Entry 6RRQ (X-ray diffraction, 2.70 A resolution); this record covers chains A and B.

# Chain A (and B)
Molecule: PvdP
Source organism: Pseudomonas aeruginosa PAO1
Notes: fragment: PvdP; chain B of this document is another copy of the same molecule, construct and numbering; everything in this record applies to it too
UniProt: Q9I188 (Q9I188_PSEAE); residues 1-544 here = UniProt positions 1-544
Chain sequence (544 residues; each row starts with the number of its first residue):
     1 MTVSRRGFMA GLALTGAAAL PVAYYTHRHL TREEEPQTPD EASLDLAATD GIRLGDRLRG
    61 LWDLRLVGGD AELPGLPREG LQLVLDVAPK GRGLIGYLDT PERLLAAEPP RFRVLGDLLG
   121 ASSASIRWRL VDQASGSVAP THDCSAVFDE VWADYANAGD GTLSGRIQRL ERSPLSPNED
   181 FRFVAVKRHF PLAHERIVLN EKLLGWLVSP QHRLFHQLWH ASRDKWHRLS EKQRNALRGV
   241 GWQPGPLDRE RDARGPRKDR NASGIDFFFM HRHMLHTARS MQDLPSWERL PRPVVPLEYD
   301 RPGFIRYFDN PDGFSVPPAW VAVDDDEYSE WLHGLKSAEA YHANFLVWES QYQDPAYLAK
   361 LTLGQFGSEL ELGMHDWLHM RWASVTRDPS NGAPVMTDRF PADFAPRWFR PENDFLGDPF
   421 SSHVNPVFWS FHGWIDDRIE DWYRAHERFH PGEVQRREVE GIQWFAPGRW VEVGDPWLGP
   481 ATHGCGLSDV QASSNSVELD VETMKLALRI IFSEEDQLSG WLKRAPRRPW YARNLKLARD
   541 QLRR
Disordered / not traced: 1-35, 151-158, 173-178, 391-395, 487-497, 514-544 (chain B: 1-35, 151-159, 174-178, 391-395, 485-495, 514-544)
Bound ions: Cu ion site 1: His216, His220, His271; Cu ion site 2: His375, His379, His432
What the authors report for this chain:
  - Cu ion coordination: His216, His220, His271, His375, His379, His432

# Interface between chain A and chain B
Pairs across the interface (107):
  Gln37(A) - Pro256(B)
  Thr38(A) - Lys258(B)  hydrogen bond
  Thr38(A) - Asp259(B)  hydrogen bond
  Pro39(A) - Lys258(B)
  Pro39(A) - Leu372(B)
  Asp40(A) - Arg254(B)
  Asp40(A) - Lys258(B)  salt bridge
  Asp40(A) - Leu372(B)
  Glu41(A) - Leu372(B)
  Ala42(A) - Trp348(B)  hydrophobic
  Ala42(A) - Leu372(B)
  Ala42(A) - Trp377(B)
  Ser43(A) - Asn344(B)  hydrogen bond (backbone-side chain)
  Ser43(A) - Trp377(B)
  Leu44(A) - Ala340(B)  hydrophobic
  Leu44(A) - Asn344(B)
  Leu44(A) - Trp377(B)
  Asp45(A) - Ala343(B)
  Asp45(A) - Asn344(B)  hydrogen bond (backbone-side chain)
  Leu46(A) - Glu339(B)
  Ala88(A) - His342(B)
  Gly91(A) - His342(B)
  Arg92(A) - His342(B)  hydrogen bond (backbone-backbone)
  Arg92(A) - Ala343(B)  hydrogen bond (side chain-backbone)
  Arg92(A) - Val347(B)
  Gly93(A) - His342(B)  hydrogen bond (backbone-backbone)
  Gly93(A) - Leu346(B)
  Gly93(A) - Val347(B)
  Ile95(A) - Leu346(B)  hydrophobic
  Arg113(A) - Arg289(B)
  Leu115(A) - Leu346(B)  hydrophobic
  Leu115(A) - Glu349(B)
  Leu115(A) - Ser350(B)
  Gly116(A) - Ser350(B)
  Asp117(A) - Ser350(B)  hydrogen bond
  Asp117(A) - Gln351(B)
  Leu119(A) - Gln351(B)
  Arg127(A) - Asp354(B)  salt bridge
  Arg127(A) - Ala356(B)
  Arg129(A) - Ser350(B)  hydrogen bond
  Arg129(A) - Asp354(B)  salt bridge
  Val138(A) - Glu288(B)
  Val138(A) - Gln353(B)
  Pro140(A) - Gln353(B)
  Gln168(A) - Arg448(B)
  Leu170(A) - Pro355(B)  hydrophobic
  Leu170(A) - Arg448(B)
  Arg254(A) - Asp40(B)
  Pro256(A) - Gln37(B)
  Lys258(A) - Thr38(B)  hydrogen bond
  Lys258(A) - Pro39(B)
  Lys258(A) - Asp40(B)
  Asp259(A) - Thr38(B)
  Glu288(A) - Val138(B)
  Arg289(A) - Arg113(B)
  Pro293(A) - Tyr299(B)  hydrogen bond (backbone-side chain)
  Val294(A) - Tyr299(B)
  Val295(A) - Tyr299(B)  hydrophobic
  Glu298(A) - His342(B)  salt bridge
  Tyr299(A) - Pro293(B)  hydrogen bond (side chain-backbone)
  Tyr299(A) - Val294(B)  hydrogen bond (side chain-backbone)
  Tyr299(A) - Val295(B)  hydrophobic
  Tyr299(A) - Pro296(B)
  Glu339(A) - Leu46(B)
  Ala340(A) - Leu44(B)  hydrophobic
  His342(A) - Ala88(B)
  His342(A) - Gly91(B)
  His342(A) - Arg92(B)  hydrogen bond (backbone-backbone)
  His342(A) - Gly93(B)  hydrogen bond (backbone-backbone)
  His342(A) - Glu298(B)  salt bridge
  Ala343(A) - Asp45(B)
  Ala343(A) - Leu46(B)  hydrophobic
  Ala343(A) - Arg92(B)  hydrogen bond (backbone-side chain)
  Asn344(A) - Ser43(B)  hydrogen bond (side chain-backbone)
  Asn344(A) - Leu44(B)
  Asn344(A) - Asp45(B)  hydrogen bond (side chain-backbone)
  Leu346(A) - Gly93(B)
  Leu346(A) - Ile95(B)  hydrophobic
  Leu346(A) - Leu115(B)  hydrophobic
  Val347(A) - Arg92(B)
  Val347(A) - Gly93(B)
  Val347(A) - Leu119(B)  hydrophobic
  Trp348(A) - Ala42(B)  hydrophobic
  Glu349(A) - Leu115(B)
  Ser350(A) - Leu115(B)
  Ser350(A) - Gly116(B)
  Ser350(A) - Asp117(B)  hydrogen bond
  Ser350(A) - Arg129(B)  hydrogen bond
  Gln351(A) - Asp117(B)
  Gln351(A) - Leu119(B)
  Gln353(A) - Leu115(B)
  Gln353(A) - Val138(B)
  Gln353(A) - Pro140(B)
  Asp354(A) - Arg127(B)  salt bridge
  Asp354(A) - Arg129(B)  salt bridge
  Ala356(A) - Arg127(B)
  Leu372(A) - Asp40(B)
  Leu372(A) - Glu41(B)
  Leu372(A) - Ala42(B)
  Trp377(A) - Ala42(B)
  Trp377(A) - Ser43(B)
  Trp377(A) - Leu44(B)
  Arg444(A) - Ala139(B)
  Arg448(A) - Gln168(B)
  Arg448(A) - Arg169(B)
  Arg448(A) - Leu170(B)
  Arg448(A) - Arg172(B)  hydrogen bond (side chain-backbone)
Other interface residues (no listed pair), chain A (66 interface residues in all): Lys90, Leu94, Gln133, Ala139, Arg169, Pro296, Trp331, Gly334, Pro355, Gly373, Asp441
Other interface residues (no listed pair), chain B (70 interface residues in all): Pro36, Lys90, Leu94, Gln133, Asp143, Ser173, Arg292, Trp331, Gly373, Asp441, Arg444

# Summary
66 residues of chain A face 70 of chain B across their interface; the contacts include 21 hydrogen bonds and 7
salt bridges. Among the polar pairs are Asp40(A)-Lys258(B), Arg127(A)-Asp354(B) and Arg129(A)-Asp354(B). The
Cu ion site 1 is built by His216(A), His220(A) and His271(A). The paper reports Cu ion coordination by
His216(A), His220(A) and His271(A) among others.
Chain A and chain B are both PvdP (Pseudomonas aeruginosa PAO1); the structure, Crystal structure of
tyrosinase PvdP from Pseudomonas aeruginosa bound to copper, was determined by X-ray diffraction (same
publication as 6RRP and 6RRR).
